PDB entry 1PK0 | X-ray diffraction, 3.30 A resolution | chains A and C of the 6 polymer chains in the assembly

== Chain A (and C) ==
Name: Calmodulin-sensitive adenylate cyclase
From: Bacillus anthracis
Notes: EC 4.6.1.1; chain C of this document is another copy of the same molecule, construct and numbering; everything in this record applies to it too
Reference sequence: P40136 (CYAA_BACAN); residue numbers follow UniProt; this construct covers 292-798
Amino-acid sequence (507 residues; each row starts with the number of its first residue):
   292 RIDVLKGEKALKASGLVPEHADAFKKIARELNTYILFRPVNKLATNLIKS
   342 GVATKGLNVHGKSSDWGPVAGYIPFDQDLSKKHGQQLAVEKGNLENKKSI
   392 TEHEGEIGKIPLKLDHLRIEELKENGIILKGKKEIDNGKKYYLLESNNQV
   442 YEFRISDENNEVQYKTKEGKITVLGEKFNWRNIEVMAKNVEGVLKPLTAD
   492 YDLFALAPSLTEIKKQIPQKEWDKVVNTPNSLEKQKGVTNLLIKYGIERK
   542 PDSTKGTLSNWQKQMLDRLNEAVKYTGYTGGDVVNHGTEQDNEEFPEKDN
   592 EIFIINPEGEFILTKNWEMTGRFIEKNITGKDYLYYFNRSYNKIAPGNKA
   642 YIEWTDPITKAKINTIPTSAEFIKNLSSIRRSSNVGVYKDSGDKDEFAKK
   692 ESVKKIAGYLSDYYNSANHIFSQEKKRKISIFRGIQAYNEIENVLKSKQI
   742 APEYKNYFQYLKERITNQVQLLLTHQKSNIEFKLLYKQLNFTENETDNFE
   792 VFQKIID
Unresolved in the structure: 674-692, 769-772 (chain C: 769-772)
Swiss-Prot annotation at these positions:
  - active site: His-351 (Proton acceptor)
  - binding site (Mg(2+)): Asp-491, Asp-493, His-577
  - binding site (3',5'-cyclic AMP): Thr-548, His-577 to Thr-579
  - mutagenesis: Arg-329 (R329M: Great decrease in activity), Lys-346 (K346M/R: Loss of activity; K346Q: Loss of activity due to inability to bind the substrate), Lys-353 (K353M/R/A: Loss of activity), Glu-436 (E436Q: Decreases activity), Glu-443 (E443Q: Decreases activity), Asp-491 (D491N: Great decrease in activity), Asp-493 (D493N: Great decrease in activity), Leu-523 (L523A: Little effect on activation by calmodulin), Lys-525 (K525A: Great decrease in calmodulin binding), Gln-526 (Q526A: Little effect on activation by calmodulin), Val-529 (V529A: Little effect on activation by calmodulin), His-577 (H577N/D: Loss of function), 5 further mutagenesis entries in UniProt
Ion coordination: ytterbium (III) ion: Asp-491, Asp-493, His-577 (together with EMA)
Ligand contacts: EMA ((adenin-9-yl-ethoxymethyl)-hydroxyphosphinyl-diphosphate): Arg-329, Lys-346, Leu-348, Val-350, Gly-352, Lys-353, Ser-354, Ile-364, Lys-372, Ala-490, Asp-491, Asp-493, Lys-546, Gly-547, Thr-548, His-577, Gly-578, Thr-579, Glu-580, Asp-582, Asn-583
From the paper describing this entry:
  - binding site for EMA: Lys-372, His-577, Asn-583
  - mutagenesis - K372A (40-fold), H577N (80-fold), N583A: decreased binding to EMA
  - mutagenesis - K372A (10-fold): decreased binding to ATP

== Interface between chain A and chain C ==
Residue-residue contacts (17; chain A residue first):
  Gln-377(A) / Leu-378(C)
  Glu-381(A) / Leu-378(C)
  Leu-385(A) / Lys-640(C)
  Lys-388(A) / Ile-635(C)
  Lys-388(A) / Lys-640(C)  hydrogen bond (side chain-backbone)
  Lys-388(A) / Tyr-642(C)
  Lys-389(A) / Ile-635(C)
  Ile-391(A) / Tyr-642(C)
  Thr-392(A) / Ile-635(C)
  His-394(A) / Glu-744(C)  salt bridge
  Glu-397(A) / Glu-744(C)
  Glu-397(A) / Asn-747(C)  hydrogen bond
  Lys-400(A) / Glu-644(C)  salt bridge
  Leu-465(A) / Gln-376(C)
  Gly-466(A) / Gln-376(C)
  Ser-544(A) / Ser-673(C)
  Ser-544(A) / Pro-743(C)
Other interface residues (no listed pair), chain A (16 interface residues in all): Phe-366, Lys-468, Thr-545
Other interface residues (no listed pair), chain C (11 interface residues in all): Asn-591

== In short ==
16 residues of chain A and 11 residues of chain C are in contact; the contacts include 2 hydrogen bonds and 2
salt bridges. Among the polar pairs are His-394(A)/Glu-744(C), Lys-400(A)/Glu-644(C) and
Lys-388(A)/Lys-640(C). The paper reports a binding site for EMA at Lys-372(A), His-577(A) and Asn-583(A);
K372A, H577N and N583A of chain A reduce binding to EMA.
Both chains are Calmodulin-sensitive adenylate cyclase (Bacillus anthracis). Entry 1PK0 (Crystal Structure of
the EF3-CaM complexed with PMEApp) was determined by X-ray diffraction.
